Entry 6YYT (electron microscopy, 2.90 A resolution); this record covers chains A and P of the 8 polymer chains in the assembly.

[Chain A]
Molecule: nsp12
From: Severe acute respiratory syndrome coronavirus 2
Notes: EC 3.4.19.12, 3.4.22.-, 3.4.22.69, 2.7.7.48, 3.6.4.12, 3.6.4.13, 3.1.13.-, 3.1.-.-, 2.1.1.-
Reference sequence: P0DTD1 (R1AB_SARS2); residues 1-932 here correspond to UniProt positions 4393-5324 (UniProt number = residue number + 4392)
Chain sequence (935 residues; each row starts with the number of its first residue; numbers below 1 keep their minus sign (Ser-2 is residue -2)):
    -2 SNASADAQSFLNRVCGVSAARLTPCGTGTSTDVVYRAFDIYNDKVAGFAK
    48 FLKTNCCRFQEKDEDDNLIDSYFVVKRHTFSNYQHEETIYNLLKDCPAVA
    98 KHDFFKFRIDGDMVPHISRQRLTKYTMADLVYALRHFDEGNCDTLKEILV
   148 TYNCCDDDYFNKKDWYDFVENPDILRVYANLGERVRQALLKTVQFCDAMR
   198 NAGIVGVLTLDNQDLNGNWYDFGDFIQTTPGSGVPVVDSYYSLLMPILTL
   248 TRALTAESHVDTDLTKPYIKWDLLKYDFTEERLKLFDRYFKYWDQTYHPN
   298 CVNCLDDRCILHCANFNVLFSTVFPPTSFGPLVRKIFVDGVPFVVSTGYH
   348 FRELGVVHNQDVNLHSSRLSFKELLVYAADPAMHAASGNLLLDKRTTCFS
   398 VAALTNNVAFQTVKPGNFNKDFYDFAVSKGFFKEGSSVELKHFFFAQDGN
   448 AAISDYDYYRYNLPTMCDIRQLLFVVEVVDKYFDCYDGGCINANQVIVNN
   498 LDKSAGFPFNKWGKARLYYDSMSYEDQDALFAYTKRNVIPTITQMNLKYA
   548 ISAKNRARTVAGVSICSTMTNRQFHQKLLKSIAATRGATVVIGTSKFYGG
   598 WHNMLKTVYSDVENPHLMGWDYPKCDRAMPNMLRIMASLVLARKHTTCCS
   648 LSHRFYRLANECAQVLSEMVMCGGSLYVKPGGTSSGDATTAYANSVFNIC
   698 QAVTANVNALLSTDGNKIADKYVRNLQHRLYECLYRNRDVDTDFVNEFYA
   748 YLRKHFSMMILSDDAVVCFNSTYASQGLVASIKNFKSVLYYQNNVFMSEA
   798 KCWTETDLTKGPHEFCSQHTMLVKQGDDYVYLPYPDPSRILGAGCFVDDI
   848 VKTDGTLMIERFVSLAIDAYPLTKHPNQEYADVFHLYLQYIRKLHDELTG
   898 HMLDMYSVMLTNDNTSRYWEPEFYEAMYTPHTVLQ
Not modelled in the structure: -2 to 30, 51-76, 98-117, 930-932
Construct notes: expression tag (-2 to 0)
Curated features (UniProtKB/Swiss-Prot):
  - region: Lys545 to Arg555 (Interaction with RMP Remdesivir), Thr582 to Pro620 (RdRp Palm N-ter)
  - active site: Ser759, Asp760, Asp761
  - binding site (Mn(2+)): Asn209, Asp218
  - binding site (Zn(2+)): His295, Cys301, Cys306, Cys310, Cys487, His642, Cys645, Cys646
  - site: Gln932 (Cleavage)
Bound ions: Zn2+ site 1: His295, Cys301, Cys306, Cys310; Zn2+ site 2: Cys487, His642, Cys645, Cys646
Reported in the primary citation:
  - catalytic residues: Asp760, Asp761 (citing earlier work)
  - specificity-determining residues: Asp623, Ser682, Asn691 (proposed by the authors, not directly observed)

[Chain P]
Molecule: RNA product
Sequence (18 nucleotides; numbered 1 to 18; the number before each row is that of its first residue):
     1 UUUUCAUGCUACGCGUAG
Not modelled in the structure: 1-4

[Chain A / chain P interface]
Residue-residue contacts - 19 pairs, chain A then chain P:
  Arg513(A) - C12(P)  salt bridge to the phosphate
  Leu758(A) - G18(P)  phosphate contact
  Ser759(A) - G18(P)  phosphate contact
  Asp760(A) - G18(P)  hydrogen bond to the phosphate
  Asp761(A) - G18(P)  phosphate contact
  Cys813(A) - A17(P)  phosphate contact
  Cys813(A) - G18(P)  phosphate contact
  Ser814(A) - G18(P)  hydrogen bond to the phosphate
  Arg836(A) - U16(P)  salt bridge to the phosphate
  Arg836(A) - A17(P)  salt bridge to the phosphate
  Ala840(A) - U16(P)  phosphate contact
  Lys849(A) - G15(P)  salt bridge to the phosphate
  Leu854(A) - G13(P)  sugar contact
  Leu854(A) - C14(P)  sugar contact
  Arg858(A) - C14(P)  sugar contact
  Arg858(A) - G15(P)  salt bridge to the phosphate
  Ser861(A) - G15(P)  sugar contact
  Asp865(A) - G15(P)  hydrogen bond to the sugar
  Asp865(A) - U16(P)  sugar contact
Also at the interface, not in a pair above, chain A (20 interface residues in all): Asp499, Thr687, Ala688, Asp845, Glu857, Leu862

[Overview]
The interface between chain A and chain P involves 20 residues on one side and 7 on the other, with 3 hydrogen
bonds and 5 salt bridges. Polar pairs include Asp865(A)-G15(P), Asp760(A)-G18(P) and Ser814(A)-G18(P). From
the paper: catalytic residues Asp760(A) and Asp761(A); specificity determinants Asp623(A), Ser682(A) and
Asn691(A).
Chain A is nsp12 (Severe acute respiratory syndrome coronavirus 2) and chain P is RNA product; the structure,
Structure of replicating SARS-CoV-2 polymerase, was determined by electron microscopy.
